5B1M - chains H and I of the 10 polymer chains in the assembly; structure by X-ray diffraction, 2.34 A resolution.

[Chain H]
Protein: Histone H2B type 3-A
From: Mus musculus
Reference sequence: Q9D2U9 (H2B3A_MOUSE); residues 0-125 here correspond to UniProt positions 1-126 (UniProt number = residue number + 1)
Chain sequence (129 residues; row label = number of the first residue in the row; numbers below 1 keep their minus sign (Gly-3 is residue -3)):
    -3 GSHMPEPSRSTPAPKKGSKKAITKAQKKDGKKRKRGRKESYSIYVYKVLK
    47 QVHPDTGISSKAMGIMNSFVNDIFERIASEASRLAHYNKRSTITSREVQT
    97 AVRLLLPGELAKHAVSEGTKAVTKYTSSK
Not modelled in the structure: -3 to 32, 125
Construct notes: expression tag (-3 to -1)
Curated features (UniProtKB/Swiss-Prot):
  - modified residue: Pro1 (N-acetylproline), Glu2 (ADP-ribosyl glutamic acid), Ser6 (ADP-ribosylserine), Lys11 (N6-(beta-hydroxybutyryl)lysine), Lys12 (N6-(2-hydroxyisobutyryl)lysine), Ser14 (Phosphoserine), Lys15 (N6-acetyllysine), Lys16 (N6-acetyllysine), Lys20 (N6-(2-hydroxyisobutyryl)lysine), Lys23 (N6-(2-hydroxyisobutyryl)lysine), Lys24 (N6-(2-hydroxyisobutyryl)lysine), Lys34 (N6-(2-hydroxyisobutyryl)lysine), Glu35 (PolyADP-ribosyl glutamic acid), Ser36 (Phosphoserine), Lys43 (N6-(2-hydroxyisobutyryl)lysine), Lys46 (N6-(2-hydroxyisobutyryl)lysine), Lys57 (N6,N6-dimethyllysine), Arg79 (Dimethylated arginine), Lys85 (N6,N6,N6-trimethyllysine), Arg86 (Omega-N-methylarginine) and 5 more in UniProt
  - glycosylation: Ser112 (O-linked (GlcNAc) serine)
  - cross-link (Glycyl lysine isopeptide (Lys-Gly)): Lys20 (interchain with G-Cter in SUMO2), Lys34 (interchain with G-Cter in ubiquitin), Lys120 (interchain with G-Cter in ubiquitin)

[Chain I]
Molecule: 146-nt DNA strand
From: Homo sapiens
Sequence (146 nucleotides; each row starts with the number of its first residue):
     1 ATCAATATCCACCTGCAGATTCTACCAAAAGTGTATTTGGAAACTGCTCC
    51 ATCAAAAGGCATGTTCAGCTGAATTCAGCTGAACATGCCTTTTGATGGAG
   101 CAGTTTCCAAATACACTTTTGGTAGAATCTGCAGGTGGATATTGAT

[Chain H / chain I interface]
Contacting residue pairs - 9 pairs, chain H then chain I:
  Arg33(H) - DG122(I)  phosphate contact
  Arg33(H) - DT123(I)  phosphate contact
  Lys34(H) - DG122(I)  sugar contact
  Lys34(H) - DT123(I)  hydrogen bond to the phosphate
  Glu35(H) - DG122(I)  phosphate contact
  Ser36(H) - DG122(I)  hydrogen bond to the phosphate
  Ile39(H) - DG121(I)  phosphate contact
  Ile39(H) - DG122(I)  phosphate contact
  Tyr40(H) - DG121(I)  sugar contact
Also at the interface, not in a pair above, chain H (8 interface residues in all): Thr88, Thr90
Also at the interface, not in a pair above, chain I (4 interface residues in all): DA111

[Overview]
The interface between chain H and chain I involves 8 residues on one side and 4 on the other, with 2 hydrogen
bonds. Polar pairs include Lys34(H)-DT123(I) and Ser36(H)-DG122(I).
Chain H is Histone H2B type 3-A (Mus musculus) and chain I is a 146-nt DNA strand (Homo sapiens); the
structure, The mouse nucleosome structure containing H3.1, was determined by X-ray diffraction, deposited
together with 5B1L.
